Entry 4RQP (X-ray diffraction, 3.15 A resolution); this record covers chains I and R of the 15 polymer chains in the assembly.

Chain I:
Name: Capsid protein VP1
From: Enterovirus A71
Notes: engineered mutation(s): K550Q
UniProtKB: F6KTB0 (F6KTB0_9ENTO); residues 1-297 here correspond to UniProt positions 566-862 (UniProt number = residue number + 565)
Amino-acid sequence (297 residues; each row starts with the number of its first residue):
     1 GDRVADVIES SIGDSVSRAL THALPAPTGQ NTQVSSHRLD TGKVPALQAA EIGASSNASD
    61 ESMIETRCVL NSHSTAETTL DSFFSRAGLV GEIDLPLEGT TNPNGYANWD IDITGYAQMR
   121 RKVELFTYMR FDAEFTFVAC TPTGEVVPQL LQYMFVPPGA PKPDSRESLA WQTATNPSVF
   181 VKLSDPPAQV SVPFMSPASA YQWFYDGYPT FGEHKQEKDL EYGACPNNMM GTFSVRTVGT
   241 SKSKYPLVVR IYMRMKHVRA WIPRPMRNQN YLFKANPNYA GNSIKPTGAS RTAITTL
Unresolved in the structure: 1-73, 297

Chain R:
Name: Capsid protein VP3
From: Enterovirus A71
UniProtKB: F6KTB0 (F6KTB0_9ENTO); residues 1-242 here correspond to UniProt positions 324-565 (UniProt number = residue number + 323)
Amino-acid sequence (242 residues; numbered 1 to 242; the number before each row is that of its first residue):
     1 GFPTELKPGT NQFLTTDDGV SAPILPNFHP TPCIHIPGEV RNLLELCQVE TILEVNNVPT
    61 NATSLMERLR FPVSAQAGKG ELCAVFRADP GRSGPWQSTL LGQLCGYYTQ WSGSLEVTFM
   121 FTGSFMATGK MLIAYTPPGG PLPKDRATAM LGTHVIWDFG LQSSVTLVIP WISNTHYRAH
   181 ARDGVFDYYT TGLVSIWYQT NYVVPIGAPN TAYIIALAAA QKNFTMQLCK DASDILQTGT
   241 IQ
Unresolved in the structure: 176-188, 239-242
Sequence notes: engineered mutation Gln227 (Lys550 in F6KTB0)

How chain I and chain R interact:
Pairs across the interface - 33 pairs, chain I then chain R:
  Pro157(I) with Leu228(R), hydrophobic
  Pro158(I) with Thr109(R); Leu228(R)
  Gly159(I) with Lys230(R)
  Ala160(I) with Lys230(R)
  Thr173(I) with Asp231(R)
  Ala174(I) with Asp231(R)
  Thr175(I) with Cys229(R); Lys230(R); Asp231(R), hydrogen bond (side chain-backbone)
  Pro177(I) with Thr15(R); Thr16(R)
  Ser178(I) with Phe13(R); Leu14(R); Thr15(R), hydrogen bond (backbone-backbone)
  Val179(I) with Gln12(R); Phe13(R); Leu14(R), hydrophobic
  Phe180(I) with Gln12(R); Phe13(R), hydrogen bond (backbone-backbone)
  Val181(I) with Gln12(R)
  Asp185(I) with Asn11(R), hydrogen bond
  Pro187(I) with Pro8(R); Gly9(R), hydrogen bond (backbone-backbone)
  Ala188(I) with Gln12(R)
  Gln189(I) with Pro8(R); Gly9(R); Gln12(R), hydrogen bond (backbone-side chain)
  Val190(I) with Gln12(R)
  Pro197(I) with Gln110(R)
  Phe211(I) with Pro138(R), hydrophobic; Thr190(R)
  Gly212(I) with Gly139(R)
Other interface residues (no listed pair), chain I (24 interface residues in all): Asn176, Pro186, Met195, Asn227
Other interface residues (no listed pair), chain R (19 interface residues in all): Thr10, Thr175

Overview:
The interface between chain I and chain R involves 24 residues on one side and 19 on the other; the contacts
include 6 hydrogen bonds. Among the polar pairs are Thr175(I)-Asp231(R), Asp185(I)-Asn11(R) and
Gln189(I)-Gln12(R).
Chain I is Capsid protein VP1 and chain R is Capsid protein VP3, both from Enterovirus A71; the structure,
Crystal structure of the natually occurring empty particle of a clinical C4 strain EV71, was determined by
X-ray diffraction, deposited together with 4RR3 and 4RS5.
